PDB entry 5E7W | X-ray diffraction, 0.95 A resolution | chains B and D of the 4 polymer chains in the assembly

== Chain B (and D) ==
Protein: Insulin
Source organism: Homo sapiens
Notes: chain D of this document is another copy of the same molecule, construct and numbering; everything in this record applies to it too
UniProt: P01308 (INS_HUMAN); residues 1-30 here correspond to UniProt positions 25-54 (UniProt number = residue number + 24)
Chain sequence (30 residues; each row starts with the number of its first residue):
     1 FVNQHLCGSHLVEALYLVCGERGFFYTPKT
Metal / ion sites: Zn2+: His10 (together with acetate ion)

== How chain B and chain D interact ==
Contacting residue pairs (30):
  Gly8(B) - Tyr16(D)
  Ser9(B) - Glu13(D)
  Ser9(B) - Tyr16(D)
  Val12(B) - Val12(D)  hydrophobic
  Val12(B) - Tyr16(D)  hydrophobic
  Val12(B) - Phe24(D)  hydrophobic
  Glu13(B) - Ser9(D)
  Glu13(B) - Glu13(D)
  Tyr16(B) - Gly8(D)
  Tyr16(B) - Ser9(D)
  Tyr16(B) - Val12(D)  hydrophobic
  Tyr16(B) - Tyr26(D)  hydrophobic
  Glu21(B) - Pro28(D)
  Glu21(B) - Lys29(D)
  Gly23(B) - Tyr26(D)
  Gly23(B) - Pro28(D)
  Phe24(B) - Val12(D)  hydrophobic
  Phe24(B) - Phe24(D)  hydrophobic
  Phe24(B) - Phe25(D)
  Phe24(B) - Tyr26(D)  hydrogen bond (backbone-backbone)
  Phe25(B) - Phe24(D)
  Phe25(B) - Phe25(D)  hydrophobic
  Tyr26(B) - Tyr16(D)
  Tyr26(B) - Gly20(D)
  Tyr26(B) - Gly23(D)
  Tyr26(B) - Phe24(D)  hydrogen bond (backbone-backbone)
  Pro28(B) - Gly20(D)
  Pro28(B) - Glu21(D)
  Pro28(B) - Gly23(D)
  Thr30(B) - Glu21(D)
Interface residues without a listed pair, chain B (14 interface residues in all): Gly20, Arg22

== Overview ==
Chain B and chain D form an interface of 14 and 13 residues respectively, with 2 hydrogen bonds. The
hydrogen-bonded pair Phe24(B)-Tyr26(D) is a backbone contact.
Chain B and chain D are both Insulin (Homo sapiens); the structure, X-ray Structure of Human Recombinant 2Zn
insulin at 0.92 Angstrom, was determined by X-ray diffraction.
